PDB entry 8STV | X-ray diffraction, 2.78 A resolution | chains A and B

# Chain A
Molecule: Reverse transcriptase/ribonuclease H
Organism: Human immunodeficiency virus 1
Notes: EC 2.7.7.49, 2.7.7.7, 3.1.26.13, 3.1.13.2
UniProt: P03366 (POL_HV1B1); residues 1-556 here correspond to UniProt positions 600-1155 (UniProt number = residue number + 599)
Sequence (558 residues; each row starts with the number of its first residue; numbers below 1 keep their minus sign (Met-1 is residue -1)):
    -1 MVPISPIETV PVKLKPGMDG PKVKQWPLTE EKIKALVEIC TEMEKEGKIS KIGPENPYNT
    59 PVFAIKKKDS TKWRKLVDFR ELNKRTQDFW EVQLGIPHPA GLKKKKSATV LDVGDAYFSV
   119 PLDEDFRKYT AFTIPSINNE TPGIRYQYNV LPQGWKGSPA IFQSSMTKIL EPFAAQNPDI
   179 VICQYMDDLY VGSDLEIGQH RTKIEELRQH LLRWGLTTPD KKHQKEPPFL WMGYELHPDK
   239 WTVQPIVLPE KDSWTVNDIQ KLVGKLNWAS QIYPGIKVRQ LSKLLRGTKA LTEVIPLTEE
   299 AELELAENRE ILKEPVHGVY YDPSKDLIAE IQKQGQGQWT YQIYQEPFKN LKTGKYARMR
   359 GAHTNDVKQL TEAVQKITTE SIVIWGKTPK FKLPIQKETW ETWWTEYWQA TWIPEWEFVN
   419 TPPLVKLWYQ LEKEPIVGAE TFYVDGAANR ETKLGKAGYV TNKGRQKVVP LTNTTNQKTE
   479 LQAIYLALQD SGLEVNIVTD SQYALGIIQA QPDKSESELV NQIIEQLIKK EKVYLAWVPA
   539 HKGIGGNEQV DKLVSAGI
Unresolved in the structure: -1 to 3, 64-66, 69, 247-249, 555-556
Differences from the reference sequence: expression tag (-1 to 0); engineered mutation Ala106 (Val705 in P03366), Ala172 (Lys771 in P03366), Ala173 (Lys772 in P03366), Cys181 (Tyr780 in P03366), Ser280 (Cys879 in P03366)
Ligand contacts: 3LQ (5-{2-[2-(2,4-dioxo-3,4-dihydropyrimidin-1(2H)-yl)ethoxy]phenoxy}naphthalene-2-carbonitrile): Leu100, Lys101, Lys102, Lys103, Ala106, Val108, Val179, Tyr188, Val189, Gly190, Glu224, Phe227, Trp229, Leu234, His235, Pro236, Tyr318
Curated features (UniProtKB/Swiss-Prot):
  - region: Phe227 to His235 (RT 'primer grip')
  - motif: Trp398 to Trp414 (Tryptophan repeat motif)
  - binding site (Mg(2+)): Asp110, Asp185, Asp186, Asp443, Glu478, Asp498, Asp549
  - site: Trp401 (Essential for RT p66/p51 heterodimerization), Trp414 (Essential for RT p66/p51 heterodimerization), Phe440, Tyr441 (Cleavage)
From the paper describing this entry:
  - binding site for 3LQ: Lys103, Tyr188, Val189, Gln222, Phe227, Trp229
  - conformationally variable residues (loop rearrangement, side-chain flip): Lys223, Phe227, Trp229
  - mutagenesis - V106A/Y181C (3-4-fold): decreased binding to 3LQ

# Chain B
Molecule: p51 RT
Organism: Human immunodeficiency virus 1
UniProt: P03366 (POL_HV1B1); residues 1-428 here correspond to UniProt positions 600-1027 (UniProt number = residue number + 599)
Sequence (428 residues; row label = number of the first residue in the row):
     1 PISPIETVPV KLKPGMDGPK VKQWPLTEEK IKALVEICTE MEKEGKISKI GPENPYNTPV
    61 FAIKKKDSTK WRKLVDFREL NKRTQDFWEV QLGIPHPAGL KKKKSVTVLD VGDAYFSVPL
   121 DEDFRKYTAF TIPSINNETP GIRYQYNVLP QGWKGSPAIF QSSMTKILEP FKKQNPDIVI
   181 YQYMDDLYVG SDLEIGQHRT KIEELRQHLL RWGLTTPDKK HQKEPPFLWM GYELHPDKWT
   241 VQPIVLPEKD SWTVNDIQKL VGKLNWASQI YPGIKVRQLS KLLRGTKALT EVIPLTEEAE
   301 LELAENREIL KEPVHGVYYD PSKDLIAEIQ KQGQGQWTYQ IYQEPFKNLK TGKYARMRGA
   361 HTNDVKQLTE AVQKITTESI VIWGKTPKFK LPIQKETWET WWTEYWQATW IPEWEFVNTP
   421 PLVKLWYQ
Unresolved in the structure: 1-4, 219-231, 359-361
Differences from the reference sequence: engineered mutation Ser280 (Cys879 in P03366)
Curated features (UniProtKB/Swiss-Prot):
  - region: Phe227 to His235 (RT 'primer grip')
  - motif: Trp398 to Trp414 (Tryptophan repeat motif)
  - binding site (Mg(2+)): Asp110, Asp185, Asp186
  - site (Essential for RT p66/p51 heterodimerization): Trp401, Trp414

# Interface between chain A and chain B
Pairs across the interface (104):
  Val8(A) with Pro52(B); Glu53(B)
  Pro9(A) with Glu53(B)
  Gln85(A) with Glu53(B), hydrogen bond (side chain-backbone)
  Asp86(A) with Lys20(B), salt bridge; Pro55(B)
  Phe87(A) with Pro52(B); Pro55(B)
  Trp88(A) with Pro52(B), hydrogen bond (backbone-backbone); Asn54(B); Pro55(B); Thr131(B); Gly141(B); Arg143(B)
  Gly93(A) with Asn137(B)
  Ile94(A) with Asn137(B)
  Pro95(A) with Asn136(B); Asn137(B)
  His96(A) with Asn136(B), hydrogen bond (backbone-side chain)
  Gly99(A) with Asn136(B); Glu138(B)
  Ala158(A) with Pro52(B)
  Gln161(A) with Pro140(B)
  Ser162(A) with Pro52(B)
  Thr165(A) with Pro140(B)
  Glu169(A) with Lys49(B), salt bridge
  Val179(A) with Glu138(B)
  Ile180(A) with Glu138(B); Thr139(B)
  Cys181(A) with Glu138(B), hydrogen bond (side chain-backbone)
  Gln182(A) with Glu138(B), hydrogen bond (backbone-backbone); Pro140(B)
  Glu370(A) with Gln394(B)
  Gln373(A) with Glu396(B), hydrogen bond (side chain-backbone); Thr397(B), hydrogen bond; Thr400(B), hydrogen bond; Trp401(B)
  Thr376(A) with Trp401(B)
  Thr377(A) with Thr400(B)
  Ile380(A) with Pro25(B), hydrophobic; Leu26(B)
  Val381(A) with Pro25(B), hydrophobic; Ile135(B); Asn136(B), hydrogen bond (backbone-backbone)
  Ile382(A) with Ile135(B); Asn136(B)
  Trp383(A) with Ile135(B)
  Gly384(A) with Thr27(B); Glu28(B), hydrogen bond (backbone-backbone); Ile135(B)
  Trp402(A) with Lys331(B), hydrogen bond (backbone-side chain)
  Tyr405(A) with Lys331(B), hydrogen bond (backbone-side chain)
  Trp406(A) with Lys331(B); Val417(B); Asn418(B); Thr419(B); Pro420(B); Pro421(B)
  Gln407(A) with Lys331(B), hydrogen bond (backbone-side chain); Pro392(B); Ile393(B); Gln394(B); Val417(B); Asn418(B)
  Ala408(A) with Asp364(B); Pro392(B), hydrogen bond (backbone-backbone); Ile393(B)
  Thr409(A) with Asn363(B); Asp364(B)
  Trp410(A) with Asn363(B); Val365(B), hydrophobic; Trp401(B)
  Pro412(A) with Trp401(B), hydrophobic
  Pro433(A) with Asn255(B); Leu289(B), hydrophobic
  Ile434(A) with Thr290(B)
  Val435(A) with Thr290(B)
  Thr439(A) with Ala288(B); Leu289(B), hydrogen bond (side chain-backbone)
  Tyr441(A) with Val254(B); Gln258(B), hydrogen bond; Thr286(B); Lys287(B), hydrogen bond (side chain-backbone)
  Val458(A) with Thr286(B)
  Asn460(A) with Thr286(B); Ala288(B)
  Asn494(A) with Leu289(B)
  Val496(A) with Leu289(B), hydrophobic
  Gln507(A) with Leu422(B)
  Tyr532(A) with Asn255(B), hydrogen bond; Lys259(B), hydrogen bond; Leu289(B), hydrophobic
  Val536(A) with Gln258(B)
  Pro537(A) with Gly262(B); Asn265(B)
  Lys540(A) with Asn265(B), hydrogen bond; Val276(B); Ser280(B)
  Gly543(A) with Leu283(B), hydrogen bond (backbone-backbone); Gly285(B)
  Gly544(A) with Gly285(B), hydrogen bond (backbone-backbone); Thr286(B)
  Gln547(A) with Gly285(B); Thr286(B), hydrogen bond
Interface residues without a listed pair, chain A (65 interface residues in all): Leu100, Ile159, Thr403, Gly436, Thr459, Leu503, Gly504, Ala534, Trp535, Gly541, Ile542
Interface residues without a listed pair, chain B (58 interface residues in all): Trp24, Val261, Arg284, Trp337, Leu368, Tyr405, Trp426
The authors on this interface:
  - residue pairs: Glu169(A)-Lys49(B) (hydrogen bond)

# In short
65 residues of chain A and 58 residues of chain B are in contact, with 23 hydrogen bonds and 2 salt bridges.
Polar pairs include Asp86(A)-Lys20(B), Glu169(A)-Lys49(B) and Gln85(A)-Glu53(B). The authors report a hydrogen
bond between Glu169(A) and Lys49(B). The paper reports a binding site for 3LQ at Lys103(A), Tyr188(A) and
Val189(A) among others; V106A/Y181C of chain A reduce binding to 3LQ.
Here chain A is Reverse transcriptase/ribonuclease H and chain B is p51 RT, both from Human immunodeficiency
virus 1. Entry 8STV (Crystal Structure of HIV-1 Reverse Transcriptase (Y181C, V106A) variant in Complex with
5-(2-(2-(2,4-dioxo-3,4-dihydropyrimidin-1(2H)-yl)ethoxy)phenoxy)-2-naphthonitrile (JLJ600), a non-nucleoside
...) was determined by X-ray diffraction together with 8STP, 8STQ, 8STR, 8STS, 8STT and 8STU from the same
study.
